PDB entry 1OBX | X-ray diffraction, 1.35 A resolution | chains A and B

# Chain A
Name: Syntenin 1
From: Homo sapiens
Notes: fragment: pdz2, residues 197-270
UniProtKB: O00560 (SDB1_HUMAN); residues 197-270 here = UniProt positions 197-270
Chain sequence (79 residues; each row starts with the number of its first residue):
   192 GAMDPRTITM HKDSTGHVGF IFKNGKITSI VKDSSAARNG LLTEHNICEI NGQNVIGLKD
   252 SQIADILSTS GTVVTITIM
Unresolved in the structure: 192-196
Metal / ion sites: Co2+ site 1: His208 (shared with Asp5(B) of chain B); Co2+ site 2 near His236 (its only coordinating residue here)
Swiss-Prot annotation at these positions:
  - binding site (a 1,2-diacyl-sn-glycero-3-phospho-(1D-myo-inositol-4,5-bisphosphate)): Asn215, Lys250, Asp251
  - mutagenesis: Lys214 (K214A: Disruption of the cooperative binding of C-terminal peptides from FZD7 and phosphatidylinositol-4,5-bisphosphate ...), Asn215 (N215D: Disruption of the cooperative binding of C-terminal peptides from FZD7 and phosphatidylinositol-4,5-bisphosphate), Lys250 (K250A: Disruption of the cooperative binding of C-terminal peptides from FZD7 and phosphatidylinositol-4,5-bisphosphate ...)

# Chain B
Name: Interleukin 5 receptor alpha
Notes: fragment: last 8 residues, residues 413-420
UniProtKB: Q01344 (IL5R_HUMAN); residues 1-8 here correspond to UniProt positions 413-420 (UniProt number = residue number + 412)
Chain sequence (8 residues; numbered 1 to 8; the number before each row is that of its first residue):
     1 ETLEDSVF
Unresolved in the structure: 1-4
Metal / ion sites: Co2+: Asp5 (shared with His208(A) of chain A)

# Chain A / chain B interface
Residue-residue contacts - 12 pairs, chain A then chain B:
  His208(A) - Val7(B)
  His208(A) - Phe8(B)
  Val209(A) - Phe8(B)  hydrogen bond (backbone-backbone)
  Gly210(A) - Phe8(B)  hydrogen bond (backbone-backbone)
  Phe211(A) - Val7(B)
  Phe211(A) - Phe8(B)  hydrogen bond (backbone-backbone)
  Ile212(A) - Asp5(B)
  Ile212(A) - Ser6(B)
  Phe213(A) - Phe8(B)  hydrophobic
  Val222(A) - Val7(B)  hydrophobic
  Ala255(A) - Phe8(B)  hydrophobic
  Leu258(A) - Phe8(B)  hydrophobic
Other interface residues (no listed pair), chain A (11 interface residues in all): Gly207, Lys214
Interface features reported in the paper:
  - specific contacts: His208(A)-Val7(B), Val209(A)-Phe8(B), Phe211(A)-Phe8(B), Phe213(A)-Phe8(B), Val222(A)-Val7(B), Leu258(A)-Phe8(B)

# Summary
11 residues of chain A and 4 residues of chain B are in contact; the contacts include 3 hydrogen bonds. Among
the polar pairs are Val209(A)-Phe8(B), Gly210(A)-Phe8(B) and Phe211(A)-Phe8(B). The paper describes contacts
between His208(A) and Val7(B), Val209(A) and Phe8(B) and Phe211(A) and Phe8(B) among others.
Here chain A is Syntenin 1 (Homo sapiens) and chain B is Interleukin 5 receptor alpha. Entry 1OBX (Crystal
structure of the complex of PDZ2 of syntenin with an interleukin 5 receptor alpha peptide) was determined by
X-ray diffraction together with 1NTE, 1OBY and 1OBZ from the same study.
